Entry 3LDS (X-ray diffraction, 3.00 A resolution); this record covers chains A and T of the 3 polymer chains in the assembly.

== Chain A ==
Name: DNA-directed DNA polymerase
Organism: Escherichia phage RB69
Notes: EC 2.7.7.7, 3.1.11.-
UniProtKB: Q38087 (DPOL_BPR69); numbering as in UniProt (aligned over 1-903)
Amino-acid sequence (903 residues; each row starts with the number of its first residue):
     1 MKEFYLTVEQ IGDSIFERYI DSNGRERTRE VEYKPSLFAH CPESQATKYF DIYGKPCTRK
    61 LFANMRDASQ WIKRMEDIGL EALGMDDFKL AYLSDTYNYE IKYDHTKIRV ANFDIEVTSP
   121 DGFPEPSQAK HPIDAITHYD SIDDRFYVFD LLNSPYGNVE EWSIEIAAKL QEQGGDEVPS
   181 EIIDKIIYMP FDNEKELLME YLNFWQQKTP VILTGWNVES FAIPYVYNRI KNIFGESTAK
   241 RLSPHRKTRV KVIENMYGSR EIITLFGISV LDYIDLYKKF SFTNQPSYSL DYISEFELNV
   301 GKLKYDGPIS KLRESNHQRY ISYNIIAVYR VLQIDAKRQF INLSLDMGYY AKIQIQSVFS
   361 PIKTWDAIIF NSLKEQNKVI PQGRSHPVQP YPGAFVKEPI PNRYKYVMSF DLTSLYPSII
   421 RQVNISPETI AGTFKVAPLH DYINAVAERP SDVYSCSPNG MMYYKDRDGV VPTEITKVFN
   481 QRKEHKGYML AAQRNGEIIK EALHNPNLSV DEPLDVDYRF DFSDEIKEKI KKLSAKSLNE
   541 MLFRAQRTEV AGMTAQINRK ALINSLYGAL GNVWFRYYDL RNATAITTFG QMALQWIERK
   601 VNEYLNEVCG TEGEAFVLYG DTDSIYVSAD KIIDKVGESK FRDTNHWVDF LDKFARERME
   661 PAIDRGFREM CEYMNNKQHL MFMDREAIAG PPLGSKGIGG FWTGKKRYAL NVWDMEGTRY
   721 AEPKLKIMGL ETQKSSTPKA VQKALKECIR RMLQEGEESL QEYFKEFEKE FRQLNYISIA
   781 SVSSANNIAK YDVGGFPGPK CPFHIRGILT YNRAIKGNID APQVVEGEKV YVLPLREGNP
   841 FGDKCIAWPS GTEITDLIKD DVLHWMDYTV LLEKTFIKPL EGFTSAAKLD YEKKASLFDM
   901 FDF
Construct notes: engineered mutation Ala222 (Asp in Q38087), Ala327 (Asp in Q38087), Ala561 (Leu in Q38087)
Ion coordination: Mn2+ site 1: Asp114, Glu116; Mn2+ site 2: Asp411, Asp623 (together with 2'-deoxyadenosine 5'-triphosphate); Mn2+ site 3: Asp411, Leu412, Asp623 (together with 2'-deoxyadenosine 5'-triphosphate)
Ligand contacts: 2'-deoxyadenosine 5'-triphosphate (DTP): Asp411, Leu412, Thr413, Ser414, Leu415, Tyr416, Pro417, Arg482, Lys486, Lys560, Asn564, Tyr567, Thr622, Asp623
UniProt features mapped onto this chain:
  - region: Thr248 to Thr264 (Beta hairpin), Lys705 to Tyr708 (Binding of DNA in B-conformation), Leu897 to Phe903 (Interaction with the polymerase clamp)
  - binding site (Mg(2+)): Asp114, Glu116, Asp411, Leu412, Asp623
  - binding site (substrate): Ser414 to Tyr416, Arg482, Lys560
  - site: Asp621 (Optimization of metal coordination by the polymerase active site), Lys706 (Optimization of metal coordination by the polymerase active site), Asp714 (Essential for viral replication)
  - mutagenesis: Leu415 (L415A/G: Decreases base selectivity by several hundred fold; L415G/F: Increased misinsertion, increased mismatch extension and inefficient proofreading; L415M: No effect on base selectivity), Ser565 (S565G: Increased incorporation efficiency of correct dNMPs; when associated with A-567), Tyr567 (Y567A: Inserts both dCMP and dAMP opposite 8-oxoG rapidly and with equal efficiency. 100-fold increase of dAMP and dGMP when situated opposite guanidinohydantoin ...), Asp621 (D621A: Drastic decrease in the efficiency of incorporation of dGMP), Lys706 (K706A: Almost complete loss of polymerase activity), Asp714 (D714A: Complete loss of viral replication)

== Chain T ==
Molecule: 18-nt DNA strand
Sequence (18 nucleotides; row label = number of the first residue in the row):
     1 CAGCTTATGA CAGCCGCG
Modified residues: 8OG (8-oxo-2'-deoxy-guanosine-5'-monophosphate) at position 3

== Chain A / chain T interface ==
Residue-residue contacts - 44 pairs, chain A then chain T:
  Glu219(A) - DC1(T)  hydrogen bond to the base
  Ile253(A) - DC1(T)  base contact
  Glu254(A) - DC1(T)  sugar contact
  Arg260(A) - DC1(T)  base contact
  Ile262(A) - DC1(T)  base contact
  Asp275(A) - DA2(T)  base contact
  Phe359(A) - DA2(T)  sugar contact
  Ser360(A) - 8OG_3(T)  hydrogen bond to the phosphate
  Pro361(A) - DA2(T)  phosphate contact
  Pro361(A) - 8OG_3(T)  phosphate contact
  Ile362(A) - 8OG_3(T)  phosphate contact
  Tyr391(A) - DC4(T)  phosphate contact
  Tyr391(A) - DT5(T)  sugar contact
  Pro392(A) - DT5(T)  phosphate contact
  Pro392(A) - DT6(T)  phosphate contact
  Gly393(A) - DT5(T)  hydrogen bond to the phosphate
  Gly393(A) - DT6(T)  hydrogen bond to the phosphate
  Ala394(A) - DT6(T)  sugar contact
  Val396(A) - DT6(T)  phosphate contact
  Val396(A) - DA7(T)  phosphate contact
  Asn564(A) - 8OG_3(T)  base contact
  Ser565(A) - 8OG_3(T)  base contact
  Tyr567(A) - DC4(T)  base contact
  Gly568(A) - 8OG_3(T)  base contact
  Gly568(A) - DC4(T)  sugar contact
  Gly571(A) - DC4(T)  sugar contact
  Asn572(A) - 8OG_3(T)  hydrogen bond to the phosphate
  Asn572(A) - DC4(T)  hydrogen bond to the phosphate
  Lys705(A) - DA7(T)  salt bridge to the phosphate
  Lys705(A) - DT8(T)  sugar contact
  Lys706(A) - DT6(T)  hydrogen bond to the base
  Lys706(A) - DA7(T)  hydrogen bond to the sugar
  Arg707(A) - DT8(T)  hydrogen bond to the phosphate
  Arg707(A) - DG9(T)  salt bridge to the phosphate
  Glu731(A) - DG9(T)  phosphate contact
  Lys734(A) - DT8(T)  base contact
  Pro799(A) - DG13(T)  phosphate contact
  Lys800(A) - DA12(T)  phosphate contact
  Lys800(A) - DG13(T)  hydrogen bond to the phosphate
  Cys801(A) - DA12(T)  sugar contact
  Phe803(A) - DC11(T)  sugar contact
  Lys844(A) - DA12(T)  salt bridge to the phosphate
  Lys874(A) - DC11(T)  salt bridge to the phosphate
  Lys878(A) - DA10(T)  salt bridge to the phosphate
Interface residues without a listed pair, chain A (41 interface residues in all): Asn255, Lys279, Pro390, Ala569, Thr703, Gly798, Pro802, Arg806

== Summary ==
The interface between chain A and chain T involves 41 residues on one side and 13 on the other, with 10
hydrogen bonds and 5 salt bridges. Polar contacts include Glu219(A)-DC1(T), Lys706(A)-DT6(T) and
Lys706(A)-DA7(T). Bound to chain A: 2'-deoxyadenosine 5'-triphosphate.
Here chain A is DNA-directed DNA polymerase (Escherichia phage RB69) and chain T is an 18-nt DNA strand. Entry
3LDS (Crystal structure of RB69 gp43 with DNA and dATP opposite 8-oxoG) was determined by X-ray diffraction.
